PDB entry 8AN9 | X-ray diffraction, 1.27 A resolution | chains B and F of the 7 polymer chains in the assembly

Chain B:
Molecule: Fucose-binding lectin PA-IIL
Organism: Pseudomonas aeruginosa PAO1
UniProtKB: Q9HYN5 (Q9HYN5_PSEAE); residues 1-114 here correspond to UniProt positions 2-115 (UniProt number = residue number + 1)
Amino-acid sequence (114 residues; row label = number of the first residue in the row):
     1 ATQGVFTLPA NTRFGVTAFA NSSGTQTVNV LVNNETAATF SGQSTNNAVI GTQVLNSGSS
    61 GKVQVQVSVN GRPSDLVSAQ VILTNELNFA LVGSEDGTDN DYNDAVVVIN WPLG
Ion coordination: Ca2+ site 1: Asn21, Asp101, Asn103, Asp104 (together with ZDC) (shared with 1 residue of chain A); Ca2+ site 2: Glu95, Asp99, Asp101, Asp104 (together with ZDC); Ca2+ site 3: Gly114 (together with ZDC) (shared with 4 residues of chain A)
Ligand contacts: ZDC (3,7-anhydro-2,8-dideoxy-L-glycero-D-gluco-octonic acid): Asn21, Ser22, Ser23, Thr45, Glu95, Asp96, Gly97, Asp99, Asp101, Asn103, Asp104

Chain F:
Molecule: Mixed-chirality peptide FHP5
Amino-acid sequence (12 residues; numbered 102 to 113; the number before each row is that of its first residue):
   102 KKLLKLLKLL LX
Modified / non-standard residues: Lys102 (D-lysine; DLY); Leu112 (D-leucine; DLE); NH2 (amino group) at position 113
Covalently attached groups: 3,7-anhydro-2,8-dideoxy-L-glycero-D-gluco-octonic acid (ZDC) linked to Lys102
Ligand contacts: ZDC (3,7-anhydro-2,8-dideoxy-L-glycero-D-gluco-octonic acid): Lys103, Leu104, Leu105

Chain B / chain F interface:
Contacting residue pairs (4):
  Ser23(B) - Lys103(F)
  Val69(B) - Lys102(F)
  Asn70(B) - Lys102(F)
  Thr98(B) - Leu105(F)
Interface residues without a listed pair, chain B (6 interface residues in all): Gly24, Gly97
Interface residues without a listed pair, chain F (4 interface residues in all): Leu104

In short:
6 residues of chain B and 4 residues of chain F are in contact. Chain B binds compound ZDC. Compound ZDC is
covalently linked to Lys102(F). Asn21(B), Asp101(B), Asn103(B) and Asp104(B) form the Ca2+ site 1.
Chain B is Fucose-binding lectin PA-IIL (Pseudomonas aeruginosa PAO1) and chain F is Mixed-chirality peptide
FHP5; the structure, Fucosylated mixed-chirality linear peptide FHP5 bound to the fucose binding lectin LecB
PA-IIL from Pseudomonas aeruginosa ..., was determined by X-ray diffraction, deposited together with 8ANO,
8ANR and 8AOO.
